PDB entry 9JII | electron microscopy, 2.54 A resolution | chains A and H of the 6 polymer chains in the assembly

[Chain A]
Molecule: Pro-secreted protein ORF2
Organism: Rocahepevirus ratti
Notes: fragment: E2s domain
UniProt: A0A3G1TVH2 (A0A3G1TVH2_HEV); numbering as in UniProt (aligned over 383-597)
Chain sequence (215 residues; row label = number of the first residue in the row):
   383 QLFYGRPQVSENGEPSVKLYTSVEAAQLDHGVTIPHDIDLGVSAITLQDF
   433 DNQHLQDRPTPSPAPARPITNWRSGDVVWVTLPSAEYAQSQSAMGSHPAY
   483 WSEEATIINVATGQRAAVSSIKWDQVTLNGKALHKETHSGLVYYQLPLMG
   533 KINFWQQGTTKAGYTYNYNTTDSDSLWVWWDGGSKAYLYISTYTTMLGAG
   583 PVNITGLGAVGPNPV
Unresolved in the structure: 383-445

[Chain H]
Molecule: C158 Fab heavy chain
Organism: Homo sapiens
Notes: antibody fragment or engineered binder
Chain sequence (125 residues; each row starts with the number of its first residue):
     1 QVQIVQSGAEVKKPGASVKVSCTASGYTFTRYGLVWVRQAPGQGLEWMGS
    51 INTGNANTIYSEKFQGRVSITRDTSASTTYMELRSLRYEDTAVYFCARER
   101 GGSVVEPAAHYMDVWGNGTTVSVTS
Disulfide bonds: Cys22-Cys96

[Chain A / chain H interface]
Residue-residue contacts - 25 pairs, chain A then chain H:
  Glu468(A) - Arg31(H)  salt bridge
  Tyr469(A) - Ser103(H)  hydrogen bond
  Gln471(A) - Gly102(H)
  Gln471(A) - Ser103(H)
  Ser472(A) - Asn55(H)  hydrogen bond
  Trp483(A) - Arg31(H)
  Glu485(A) - Arg31(H)  salt bridge
  Tyr546(A) - Pro107(H)
  Tyr575(A) - Val105(H)  hydrophobic
  Thr576(A) - Ser103(H)
  Thr576(A) - Val105(H)
  Thr576(A) - Pro107(H)  hydrogen bond (side chain-backbone)
  Thr577(A) - Ser103(H)
  Thr577(A) - Pro107(H)  hydrogen bond (side chain-backbone)
  Thr577(A) - Ala108(H)
  Thr577(A) - Ala109(H)  hydrogen bond (side chain-backbone)
  Met578(A) - Pro107(H)
  Gly580(A) - Ala109(H)
  Ala581(A) - Arg100(H)
  Ala581(A) - Gly101(H)
  Ala581(A) - Ala109(H)
  Ala581(A) - Tyr111(H)  hydrophobic
  Gly582(A) - Tyr111(H)  hydrogen bond (backbone-side chain)
  Pro583(A) - Arg100(H)
  Pro583(A) - Tyr111(H)
Also at the interface, not in a pair above, chain H (14 interface residues in all): Tyr32, Asn52, His110

[Summary]
The interface between chain A and chain H involves 15 residues on one side and 14 on the other, with 6
hydrogen bonds and 2 salt bridges. Polar contacts include Glu468(A)-Arg31(H), Glu485(A)-Arg31(H) and
Tyr469(A)-Ser103(H).
Here chain A is Pro-secreted protein ORF2 (Rocahepevirus ratti) and chain H is C158 Fab heavy chain (Homo
sapiens). Entry 9JII (Rat hepatitis E virus capsid protein E2s domain in complex with Fab C158) was determined
by electron microscopy (same publication as 9JIE, 9JIF, 9JIG, 9JIJ, 9JIK, 9JIL and 3 further entries).
